9KOZ - chains A and B; structure by X-ray diffraction, 2.15 A resolution.

== Chain A (and B) ==
Molecule: 4-hydroxyphenylpyruvate dioxygenase
From: Arabidopsis thaliana
Notes: EC 1.13.11.27; chain B of this document is another copy of the same molecule, construct and numbering; everything in this record applies to it too
UniProtKB: P93836 (HPPD_ARATH); numbering as in UniProt (aligned over 2-445)
Chain sequence (444 residues; each row starts with the number of its first residue):
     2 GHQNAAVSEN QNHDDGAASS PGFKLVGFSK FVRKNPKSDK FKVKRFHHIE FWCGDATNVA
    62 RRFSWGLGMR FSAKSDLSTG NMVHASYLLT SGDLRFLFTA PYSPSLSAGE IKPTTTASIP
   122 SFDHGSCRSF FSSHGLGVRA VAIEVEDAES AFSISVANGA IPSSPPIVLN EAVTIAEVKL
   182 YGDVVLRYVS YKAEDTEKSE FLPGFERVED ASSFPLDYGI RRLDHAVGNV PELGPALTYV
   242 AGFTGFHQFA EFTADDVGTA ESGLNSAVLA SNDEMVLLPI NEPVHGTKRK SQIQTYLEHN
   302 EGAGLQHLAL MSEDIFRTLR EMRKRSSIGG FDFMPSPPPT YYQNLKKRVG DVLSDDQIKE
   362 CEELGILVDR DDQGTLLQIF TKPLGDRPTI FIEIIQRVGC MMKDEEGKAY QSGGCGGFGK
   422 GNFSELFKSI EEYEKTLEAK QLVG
Not modelled in the structure: 2-27, 111-114, 196-198, 256-261, 439-445 (chain B: 2-26, 111-115, 196-198, 255-261, 440-445)
Disulfide bonds: Cys401-Cys416
Curated features (UniProtKB/Swiss-Prot):
  - binding site (Fe cation): His226, His308, Glu394

== How chain A and chain B interact ==
Residue-residue contacts (63; chain A residue first):
  Gly55(A) with Phe132(B)
  Asp56(A) with Phe132(B); Gly386(B); Asp387(B), hydrogen bond (side chain-backbone)
  Ala57(A) with Asp387(B), hydrogen bond (backbone-side chain)
  Thr58(A) with Gly386(B); Asp387(B), hydrogen bond
  Asn59(A) with Arg63(B), hydrogen bond; Phe64(B); Leu137(B); Leu385(B), hydrogen bond (side chain-backbone); Gly386(B)
  Val60(A) with Asn59(B)
  Arg62(A) with Arg63(B); Ser327(B), hydrogen bond (side chain-backbone); Gly330(B); Gly331(B), hydrogen bond (side chain-backbone); Asp333(B), salt bridge
  Arg63(A) with Asn59(B), hydrogen bond; Arg62(B)
  Phe64(A) with Asn59(B)
  Trp66(A) with Trp66(B), hydrophobic; Ile329(B)
  Leu78(A) with His300(B); Pro389(B)
  Tyr88(A) with Asp387(B)
  Ala101(A) with Asp387(B)
  Tyr103(A) with Asp387(B); Arg388(B)
  Ser104(A) with Glu302(B), hydrogen bond; Arg388(B)
  Pro105(A) with Glu302(B)
  Ser106(A) with Glu299(B)
  Leu107(A) with His300(B)
  Arg129(A) with Ser133(B)
  Phe132(A) with Gly55(B); Asp56(B)
  Ser133(A) with Arg129(B)
  Leu137(A) with Asn59(B)
  Ala212(A) with Ser328(B)
  His300(A) with Leu78(B); Leu107(B)
  Glu302(A) with Ser104(B), hydrogen bond
  Ser327(A) with Arg62(B), hydrogen bond (backbone-side chain)
  Ser328(A) with Ser213(B), hydrogen bond
  Ile329(A) with Trp66(B); Leu217(B), hydrophobic
  Gly330(A) with Arg62(B)
  Gly331(A) with Arg62(B), hydrogen bond (backbone-side chain)
  Asp333(A) with Arg62(B), salt bridge
  Leu385(A) with Asn59(B), hydrogen bond (backbone-side chain)
  Gly386(A) with Asp56(B); Thr58(B); Asn59(B)
  Asp387(A) with Gly55(B); Asp56(B), hydrogen bond (backbone-side chain); Ala57(B), hydrogen bond (side chain-backbone); Thr58(B), hydrogen bond; Tyr88(B); Ala101(B); Tyr103(B)
  Arg388(A) with Ser104(B)
  Pro389(A) with Leu78(B)
Also at the interface, not in a pair above, chain A (41 interface residues in all): Ala86, Pro102, Ser213, Leu217, Glu299
Also at the interface, not in a pair above, chain B (42 interface residues in all): Val60, Ala86, Pro102, Pro105, Ser106, Ser134, Ala212

== Overview ==
41 residues of chain A face 42 of chain B across their interface, with 17 hydrogen bonds and 2 salt bridges.
Among the polar pairs are Arg62(A)-Asp333(B), Asp56(A)-Asp387(B) and Ala57(A)-Asp387(B). UniProt lists 3 Fe
cation-binding residues on chain A.
Chain A and chain B are both 4-hydroxyphenylpyruvate dioxygenase (Arabidopsis thaliana); the structure,
Crystal structure of Arabidopsis thaliana HPPD complexed with iptriazopyrid, was determined by X-ray
diffraction together with 9KOY and 9KP0 from the same study.
